4GXU - chains A and M of the 12 polymer chains in the assembly; structure by X-ray diffraction, 3.29 A resolution.

# Chain A
Name: Hemagglutinin HA1 chain
From: Influenza A virus
Reference sequence: Q9WFX3 (HEMA_I18A0); the construct lacks a stretch of the UniProt sequence, so the offset changes along the chain: 11-54 = UniProt 18-61; 55-83 = UniProt 63-91; 84-95 = UniProt 93-104; 96-125 = UniProt 106-135; 3 more segments
Sequence (331 residues; each row starts with the number of its first residue; a row labelled like 125A-125C holds insertion residues (125A, then the next letters in order)):
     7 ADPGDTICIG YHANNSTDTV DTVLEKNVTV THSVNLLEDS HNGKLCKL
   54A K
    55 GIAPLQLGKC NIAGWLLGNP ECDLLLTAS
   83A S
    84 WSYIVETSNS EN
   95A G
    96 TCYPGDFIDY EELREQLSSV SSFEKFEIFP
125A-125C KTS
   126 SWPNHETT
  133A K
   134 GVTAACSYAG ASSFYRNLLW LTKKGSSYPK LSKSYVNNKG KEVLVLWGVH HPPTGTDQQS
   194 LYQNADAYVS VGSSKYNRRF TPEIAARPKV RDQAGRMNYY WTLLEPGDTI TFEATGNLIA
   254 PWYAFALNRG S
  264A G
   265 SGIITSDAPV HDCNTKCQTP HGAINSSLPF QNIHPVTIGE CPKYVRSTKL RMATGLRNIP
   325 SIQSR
Unresolved in the structure: 7-8, 326-329
Construct notes: expression tag (7-10)
Disulfide bonds: Cys52-Cys277, Cys64-Cys76, Cys97-Cys139, Cys281-Cys305
Glycans and other covalent adducts: N-acetylglucosamine (NAG) linked to Asn21; glycan linked to Asn95
UniProt features mapped onto this chain:
  - site: Arg329 (Cleavage)
  - glycosylation (N-linked (GlcNAc...) asparagine): Asn20, Asn21, Asn33, Asn95, Asn289
Reported in the primary citation:
  - mutagenesis - D190E (250-fold), D190N, D225G (360-fold), A227H, A227P: decreased binding to 1F1
  - mutagenesis - D190E (1,900-fold), D225G, A227H, A227P: decreased binding to 1I20
  - mutagenesis - A227T: unchanged binding to 1F1
  - mutagenesis - D190E, D225G: unchanged binding to mAbs 2B12, 2D1, and 4D20

# Chain M
Name: Antibody 1F1, heavy chain
From: Homo sapiens
Notes: antibody fragment or engineered binder
Sequence (231 residues; row label = number of the first residue in the row; a row labelled like 82A-82C holds insertion residues (82A, then the next letters in order)):
     1 EVQLVQSGGG VVQPRRSLRL SCAASGFTFS SYAMHWVRQA PGKGLEWVAV IS
   52A Y
    53 DGRNKYYADS VKGRFTVSRD NSKNTLYLQM
82A-82C NSL
    83 RAEDTSVYYC ARELLMDY
100A-100I YDHIGYSPG
   101 PTWGQGTLVT VSSASTKGPS VFPLAPSSKS TSGGTAALGC LVKDYFPEPV TVSWNSGALT
   161 SGVHTFPAVL QSSGLYSLSS VVTVPSSSLG TQTYICNVNH KPSNTKVDKR VEPKSCDK
Unresolved in the structure: 216-218
Modified / non-standard residues: Glu1 (pyroglutamic acid; PCA)
Disulfide bonds: Cys22-Cys92, Cys140-Cys196

# Interface between chain A and chain M
Residue-residue contacts - 28 pairs, chain A then chain M:
  Lys133A(A) - His100C(M)
  Val135(A) - Asp100B(M)
  Ser145(A) - Asp100B(M)
  Trp153(A) - Tyr100A(M)  hydrophobic
  His183(A) - Tyr100A(M)
  Pro186(A) - Met98(M)  hydrophobic
  Pro186(A) - Asp99(M)
  Thr187(A) - Tyr32(M)
  Thr187(A) - Met98(M)
  Thr189(A) - Leu96(M)
  Thr189(A) - Leu97(M)
  Asp190(A) - Leu97(M)
  Asp190(A) - Met98(M)  hydrogen bond (side chain-backbone)
  Asp190(A) - Asp99(M)  hydrogen bond (side chain-backbone)
  Ser193(A) - Leu97(M)
  Ser193(A) - Ile100D(M)
  Leu194(A) - Tyr100A(M)
  Leu194(A) - His100C(M)
  Leu194(A) - Ile100D(M)  hydrophobic
  Lys222(A) - Ser31(M)  hydrogen bond (side chain-backbone)
  Lys222(A) - Tyr52A(M)
  Lys222(A) - Met98(M)  hydrogen bond (side chain-backbone)
  Lys222(A) - Asp99(M)
  Asp225(A) - Tyr52A(M)  hydrogen bond
  Gln226(A) - Asp99(M)
  Ala227(A) - Met98(M)  hydrophobic
  Ala227(A) - Asp99(M)  hydrogen bond (backbone-side chain)
  Gly228(A) - Asp99(M)  hydrogen bond (backbone-side chain)
Other interface residues (no listed pair), chain A (18 interface residues in all): Tyr98, Arg220
Other interface residues (no listed pair), chain M (13 interface residues in all): Asp53, Tyr100
Interface features reported in the paper:
  - epitope / paratope residues, chain A: Pro186(A), Asp190(A), Ala227(A)

# Overview
Chain A and chain M form an interface of 18 and 13 residues respectively; the contacts include 7 hydrogen
bonds. Among the polar pairs are Asp190(A)-Met98(M), Asp190(A)-Asp99(M) and Lys222(A)-Ser31(M). The paper
reports that D190E, D190N and D225G of chain A, among others, reduce binding to 1F1; epitope/paratope residues
Pro186(A), Asp190(A) and Ala227(A); 6 substitutions were tested in all.
Here chain A is Hemagglutinin HA1 chain (Influenza A virus) and chain M is Antibody 1F1, heavy chain (Homo
sapiens). Entry 4GXU (Crystal structure of antibody 1F1 bound to the 1918 influenza hemagglutinin) was
determined by X-ray diffraction together with 4GXV and 4GXX from the same study.
